Entry 7P17 (X-ray diffraction, 2.22 A resolution); this record covers chains H and L of the 3 polymer chains in the assembly.

# Chain H
Molecule: Reaction center protein H chain
From: Rhodobacter sphaeroides
UniProtKB: P0C0Y7 (RCEH_RHOSH); residues 9-250 here = UniProt positions 9-250
Chain sequence (242 residues; row label = number of the first residue in the row):
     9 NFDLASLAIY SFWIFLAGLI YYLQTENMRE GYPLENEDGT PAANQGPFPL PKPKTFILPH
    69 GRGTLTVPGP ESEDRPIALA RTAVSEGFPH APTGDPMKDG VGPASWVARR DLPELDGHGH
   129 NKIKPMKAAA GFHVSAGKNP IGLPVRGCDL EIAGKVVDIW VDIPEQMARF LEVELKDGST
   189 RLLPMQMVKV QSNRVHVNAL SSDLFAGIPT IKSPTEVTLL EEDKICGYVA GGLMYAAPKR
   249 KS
Small-molecule neighbours: 18:1 lpa (NKP; (2R)-2-hydroxy-3-(phosphonooxy)propyl (9E)-octadec-9-enoate): Ile22, Phe23, Ala25, Gly26, Leu27, Tyr29, Tyr30

# Chain L
Molecule: Reaction center protein L chain
From: Rhodobacter sphaeroides
UniProtKB: P0C0Y8 (RCEL_RHOSH); residues 1-281 here correspond to UniProt positions 2-282 (UniProt number = residue number + 1)
Chain sequence (281 residues; numbered 1 to 281; the number before each row is that of its first residue):
     1 ALLSFERKYR VPGGTLVGGN LFDFWVGPFY VGFFGVATFF FAALGIILIA WSAVLQGTWN
    61 PQLISVYPPA LEYGLGGAPL AKGGLWQIIT ICATGAFVSW ALREVEICRK LGIGYHIPFA
   121 FAFAILAYLT LVLFRPVMMG AWGYAFPYGI WTHLDWVSNT GYTYGNFHYN PAHMIAITFF
   181 FTNALALALH GALVLSAANP EKGKEMRTPD HEDTFFRDLV GYSIGTLGIH RLGLLLSLSA
   241 VFFSALCMII TGTIWFDQWV DWWQWWVKLP WWANIPGGIN G
Construct notes: engineered mutation Thr178 (Ser179 in P0C0Y8)
Ion coordination: Fe ion: His190, His230 (shared with 3 residues of chain M)
Small-molecule neighbours:
  - bacteriochlorophyll a (BCL), molecule 1: Ile46, Ile49, Phe97, Tyr128, Leu131, Phe146, Ile150, Trp151, His153, Leu154, Trp156, Val157
  - bacteriochlorophyll a (BCL), molecule 2: Phe97, Phe121, Ala124, Ile125, Ala127, Tyr128, Leu131, Trp156, Val157, Ser158, Thr160, Gly161, Tyr162, Asn166, Phe167, His168, His173, Ala176, Ile177, Phe180, Phe181, Val241, Ser244, Ala245, Cys247, Met248
  - bacteriochlorophyll a (BCL), molecule 3: Val157, Tyr162, His168, Phe181
  - bacteriochlorophyll a (BCL), molecule 4: His168, Met174, Ile177, Thr178, Phe181, Thr182, Leu185
  - bacteriopheophytin a (BPH), molecule 1: Thr38, Phe41, Ala42, Gly45, Ile49, Ile89, Cys92, Ala93, Ala96, Phe97, Trp100, Glu104, Ile117, Ala120, Phe121, Phe123, Ala124, Tyr128, Phe146, Tyr148, Gly149, Ile150, His153, Phe180, Ser237, Leu238, Val241
  - bacteriopheophytin a (BPH), molecule 2: Phe181, Ala184, Leu185, Ala188, Leu189, Phe216, Leu219, Val220
  - ubiquinone-10 (U10): Phe24, Val26, Phe29, Tyr30, Val31, Gly35, Val36, Thr38, Phe39, Trp100, Arg103

# Interface between chain H and chain L
Contacting residue pairs - 64 pairs, chain H then chain L:
  Gly39(H) - Leu3(L)
  Gly39(H) - Ser4(L)  hydrogen bond (backbone-backbone)
  Gly39(H) - Phe5(L)
  Tyr40(H) - Leu3(L)  hydrophobic
  Leu42(H) - Ala1(L)  hydrophobic
  Leu42(H) - Leu2(L)
  Leu42(H) - Leu3(L)  hydrophobic
  Glu43(H) - Ala1(L)
  Glu43(H) - Leu2(L)  hydrogen bond (backbone-backbone)
  Glu43(H) - Ser4(L)
  Glu45(H) - Arg7(L)
  Glu45(H) - Arg10(L)  salt bridge
  Ala50(H) - Ala1(L)  hydrophobic
  Lys62(H) - Asn199(L)  hydrogen bond
  Phe64(H) - Ala198(L)
  Ile65(H) - Glu205(L)
  Ile65(H) - Met206(L)  hydrogen bond (backbone-backbone)
  Pro67(H) - Met206(L)
  Glu79(H) - Ser4(L)
  Glu81(H) - Ser4(L)
  Glu81(H) - Phe5(L)
  Glu81(H) - Lys8(L)  salt bridge
  Arg83(H) - Lys8(L)
  Ile85(H) - Arg7(L)
  Ile85(H) - Lys8(L)
  Leu87(H) - Arg7(L)
  Leu87(H) - Lys8(L)
  Leu87(H) - Val11(L)  hydrophobic
  Glu94(H) - Ala1(L)
  Gly95(H) - Phe24(L)
  Gly95(H) - Trp25(L)  hydrogen bond (backbone-backbone)
  Pro97(H) - Arg10(L)
  Pro97(H) - Val11(L)
  Pro97(H) - Pro12(L)
  Pro97(H) - Asp23(L)
  His98(H) - Arg7(L)  hydrogen bond
  His98(H) - Arg10(L)  hydrogen bond (backbone-backbone)
  His98(H) - Val11(L)
  His98(H) - Pro12(L)
  Pro100(H) - Pro12(L)
  Val109(H) - Lys8(L)
  Gly110(H) - Lys8(L)  hydrogen bond (backbone-backbone)
  Gly110(H) - Tyr9(L)
  Gly110(H) - Val11(L)
  Pro111(H) - Val11(L)
  Pro111(H) - Lys110(L)
  Pro111(H) - Leu111(L)
  Pro111(H) - Gly112(L)
  Ser113(H) - Lys8(L)
  Ser113(H) - Tyr9(L)
  Trp114(H) - Lys8(L)
  Asp124(H) - Asp210(L)
  Gly125(H) - Thr208(L)
  Gly125(H) - Asp210(L)  hydrogen bond (backbone-side chain)
  Pro172(H) - Asp210(L)
  Glu173(H) - Gly225(L)
  Glu173(H) - Thr226(L)  hydrogen bond
  Met175(H) - Leu227(L)  hydrophobic
  Ala238(H) - Gly112(L)
  Met242(H) - Pro12(L)
  Met242(H) - Gly13(L)
  Met242(H) - Gly14(L)
  Met242(H) - Arg109(L)
  Tyr243(H) - Val11(L)
Also at the interface, not in a pair above, chain H (43 interface residues in all): Glu38, Pro41, Leu66, His68, Phe96, Ala99, Val115, Glu122, His126, Lys130
Also at the interface, not in a pair above, chain L (31 interface residues in all): Pro209, Asp213

# Summary
43 residues of chain H face 31 of chain L across their interface, with 10 hydrogen bonds and 2 salt bridges.
Among the polar pairs are Glu45(H)-Arg10(L), Glu81(H)-Lys8(L) and Lys62(H)-Asn199(L). Bound to chain H: 18:1
lpa.
Chain H is Reaction center protein H chain and chain L is Reaction center protein L chain, both from
Rhodobacter sphaeroides; the structure, F(M197)H mutant structure of Photosynthetic Reaction Center From
Rhodobacter Sphaeroides strain RV by fixed-target serial synchrotron ..., was determined by X-ray diffraction.
